Entry 4YO8 (X-ray diffraction, 2.10 A resolution); this record covers chains A and B.

== Chain A (and B) ==
Name: Aminodeoxyfutalosine nucleosidase
Source organism: Helicobacter pylori
Notes: EC 3.2.2.30, 3.2.2.9; chain B of this document is another copy of the same molecule, construct and numbering; everything in this record applies to it too
UniProtKB: Q9ZMY2 (MQMTN_HELPJ); residues 3-231 here correspond to UniProt positions 2-230 (UniProt number = residue number - 1)
Chain sequence (245 residues; numbered -13 to 231; the number before each row is that of its first residue; numbers below 1 keep their minus sign (Met-13 is residue -13)):
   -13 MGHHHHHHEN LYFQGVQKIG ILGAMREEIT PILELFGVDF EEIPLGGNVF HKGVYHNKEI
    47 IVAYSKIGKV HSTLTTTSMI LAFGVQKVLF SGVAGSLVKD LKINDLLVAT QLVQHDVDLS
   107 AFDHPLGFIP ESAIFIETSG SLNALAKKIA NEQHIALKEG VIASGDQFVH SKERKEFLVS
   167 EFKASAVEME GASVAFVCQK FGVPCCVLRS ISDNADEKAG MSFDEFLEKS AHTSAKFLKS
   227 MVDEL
Disordered / not traced: -13 to -7 (chain B: -13 to -11)
Differences from the reference sequence: initiating methionine (-13); expression tag (-12 to 2)
Ion coordination: Zn2+: His42, Glu211 (shared with His-9(B), His-7(B) of chain B)
Ligand contacts:
  - 4EZ ({[(4-amino-5H-pyrrolo[3,2-d]pyrimidin-7-yl)methyl](hexyl)amino}methanol), molecule 1: Ala10, Met11, Ile53, Val79, Ala80, Gly81, Gln153, Phe154, Val155, Val173, Glu174, Met175, Glu176, Arg195, Ser198, Asp199, Ala201, Ala205, Phe209
  - 4EZ, molecule 2: Leu105, Phe108, His110, Pro116
Curated features (UniProtKB/Swiss-Prot):
  - active site: Glu14 (Proton acceptor), Asp199 (Proton donor)
  - binding site (substrate): Gly81, Val155, Met175, Glu176

== How chain A and chain B interact ==
Pairs across the interface (69):
  Leu31(A) - Phe187(B)  hydrophobic
  Gly32(A) - Lys186(B)
  Gly32(A) - Phe187(B)
  Gly33(A) - Lys186(B)
  Tyr50(A) - Glu117(B)  hydrogen bond
  Lys52(A) - Glu117(B)
  Ile53(A) - Ile115(B)
  Lys55(A) - Lys55(B)
  Lys55(A) - Val56(B)
  Lys55(A) - Asp152(B)  salt bridge
  Val56(A) - Lys55(B)
  Val56(A) - Thr59(B)
  Val56(A) - Gln100(B)
  Val56(A) - Ser179(B)
  Val56(A) - Phe182(B)  hydrophobic
  His57(A) - Ile115(B)
  His57(A) - Phe182(B)
  Thr59(A) - Val56(B)
  Thr59(A) - Thr59(B)
  Thr59(A) - Leu60(B)
  Leu60(A) - Thr59(B)
  Leu60(A) - Thr63(B)
  Leu60(A) - Phe187(B)  hydrophobic
  Thr63(A) - Leu60(B)
  Thr63(A) - Thr63(B)
  Ser64(A) - Leu67(B)
  Ser64(A) - Phe187(B)
  Leu67(A) - Ser64(B)
  Gln100(A) - Val56(B)
  Gln100(A) - Asp152(B)
  Asp102(A) - Asp152(B)
  Asp102(A) - Gln153(B)  hydrogen bond (backbone-side chain)
  Val103(A) - Asp152(B)
  Asp104(A) - Asp152(B)  hydrogen bond (backbone-backbone)
  Asp104(A) - Gln153(B)
  Asp104(A) - Phe154(B)  hydrogen bond (backbone-backbone)
  Leu105(A) - Met175(B)  hydrophobic
  Ala107(A) - Phe154(B)  hydrophobic
  Ala107(A) - His156(B)
  Phe108(A) - Phe154(B)  hydrophobic
  Phe108(A) - Gly206(B)
  Phe108(A) - Phe209(B)  hydrophobic
  Ile115(A) - Ile53(B)
  Ile115(A) - His57(B)
  Glu117(A) - Tyr50(B)  hydrogen bond
  Glu117(A) - Lys52(B)
  Ser118(A) - His57(B)
  Asp152(A) - Lys55(B)  salt bridge
  Asp152(A) - Gln100(B)
  Asp152(A) - Asp102(B)
  Asp152(A) - Val103(B)
  Asp152(A) - Asp104(B)  hydrogen bond (backbone-backbone)
  Gln153(A) - Asp102(B)  hydrogen bond (side chain-backbone)
  Gln153(A) - Asp104(B)
  Phe154(A) - Asp104(B)  hydrogen bond (backbone-backbone)
  Phe154(A) - Ala107(B)  hydrophobic
  Phe154(A) - Phe108(B)  hydrophobic
  His156(A) - Ala107(B)
  Met175(A) - Leu105(B)  hydrophobic
  Ser179(A) - Val56(B)
  Phe182(A) - Val56(B)  hydrophobic
  Phe182(A) - His57(B)
  Lys186(A) - Gly32(B)
  Lys186(A) - Gly33(B)
  Phe187(A) - Leu31(B)  hydrophobic
  Phe187(A) - Gly32(B)
  Phe187(A) - Ser64(B)
  Gly206(A) - Phe108(B)
  Phe209(A) - Phe108(B)  hydrophobic
Also at the interface, not in a pair above, chain A (36 interface residues in all): Val183
Also at the interface, not in a pair above, chain B (38 interface residues in all): Arg12, Pro116, Ser118, Val183

== In short ==
Chain A and chain B form an interface of 36 and 38 residues respectively, with 8 hydrogen bonds and 2 salt
bridges. Polar pairs include Lys55(A)-Asp152(B), Tyr50(A)-Glu117(B) and Asp102(A)-Gln153(B). Ligands of chain
A: compound 4EZ.
Chain A and chain B are both Aminodeoxyfutalosine nucleosidase (Helicobacter pylori); the structure, Crystal
structure of Helicobacter pylori 5'-methylthioadenosine/S-adenosyl homocysteine nucleosidase (MTAN) complexed
with (((4-amino-5H-pyrrolo[3,2-d]pyrimidin-7-yl)methyl)(hexyl)amino)methanol, was determined by X-ray
diffraction, deposited together with 4WKN, 4WKO, 4WKP and 4YNB.
